PDB entry 8HYJ | electron microscopy, 4.30 A resolution (low resolution: residue-level contacts below are approximate; hydrogen-bond / salt-bridge calls are withheld) | chains A and T of the 16 polymer chains in the assembly

# Chain A
Name: DNA-directed RNA polymerase V subunit 1
From: Arabidopsis thaliana
Notes: EC 2.7.7.6
Reference sequence: Q5D869 (NRPE1_ARATH); residues 1-1976 here = UniProt positions 1-1976
Amino-acid sequence (1976 residues; numbered 1 to 1976; the number before each row is that of its first residue):
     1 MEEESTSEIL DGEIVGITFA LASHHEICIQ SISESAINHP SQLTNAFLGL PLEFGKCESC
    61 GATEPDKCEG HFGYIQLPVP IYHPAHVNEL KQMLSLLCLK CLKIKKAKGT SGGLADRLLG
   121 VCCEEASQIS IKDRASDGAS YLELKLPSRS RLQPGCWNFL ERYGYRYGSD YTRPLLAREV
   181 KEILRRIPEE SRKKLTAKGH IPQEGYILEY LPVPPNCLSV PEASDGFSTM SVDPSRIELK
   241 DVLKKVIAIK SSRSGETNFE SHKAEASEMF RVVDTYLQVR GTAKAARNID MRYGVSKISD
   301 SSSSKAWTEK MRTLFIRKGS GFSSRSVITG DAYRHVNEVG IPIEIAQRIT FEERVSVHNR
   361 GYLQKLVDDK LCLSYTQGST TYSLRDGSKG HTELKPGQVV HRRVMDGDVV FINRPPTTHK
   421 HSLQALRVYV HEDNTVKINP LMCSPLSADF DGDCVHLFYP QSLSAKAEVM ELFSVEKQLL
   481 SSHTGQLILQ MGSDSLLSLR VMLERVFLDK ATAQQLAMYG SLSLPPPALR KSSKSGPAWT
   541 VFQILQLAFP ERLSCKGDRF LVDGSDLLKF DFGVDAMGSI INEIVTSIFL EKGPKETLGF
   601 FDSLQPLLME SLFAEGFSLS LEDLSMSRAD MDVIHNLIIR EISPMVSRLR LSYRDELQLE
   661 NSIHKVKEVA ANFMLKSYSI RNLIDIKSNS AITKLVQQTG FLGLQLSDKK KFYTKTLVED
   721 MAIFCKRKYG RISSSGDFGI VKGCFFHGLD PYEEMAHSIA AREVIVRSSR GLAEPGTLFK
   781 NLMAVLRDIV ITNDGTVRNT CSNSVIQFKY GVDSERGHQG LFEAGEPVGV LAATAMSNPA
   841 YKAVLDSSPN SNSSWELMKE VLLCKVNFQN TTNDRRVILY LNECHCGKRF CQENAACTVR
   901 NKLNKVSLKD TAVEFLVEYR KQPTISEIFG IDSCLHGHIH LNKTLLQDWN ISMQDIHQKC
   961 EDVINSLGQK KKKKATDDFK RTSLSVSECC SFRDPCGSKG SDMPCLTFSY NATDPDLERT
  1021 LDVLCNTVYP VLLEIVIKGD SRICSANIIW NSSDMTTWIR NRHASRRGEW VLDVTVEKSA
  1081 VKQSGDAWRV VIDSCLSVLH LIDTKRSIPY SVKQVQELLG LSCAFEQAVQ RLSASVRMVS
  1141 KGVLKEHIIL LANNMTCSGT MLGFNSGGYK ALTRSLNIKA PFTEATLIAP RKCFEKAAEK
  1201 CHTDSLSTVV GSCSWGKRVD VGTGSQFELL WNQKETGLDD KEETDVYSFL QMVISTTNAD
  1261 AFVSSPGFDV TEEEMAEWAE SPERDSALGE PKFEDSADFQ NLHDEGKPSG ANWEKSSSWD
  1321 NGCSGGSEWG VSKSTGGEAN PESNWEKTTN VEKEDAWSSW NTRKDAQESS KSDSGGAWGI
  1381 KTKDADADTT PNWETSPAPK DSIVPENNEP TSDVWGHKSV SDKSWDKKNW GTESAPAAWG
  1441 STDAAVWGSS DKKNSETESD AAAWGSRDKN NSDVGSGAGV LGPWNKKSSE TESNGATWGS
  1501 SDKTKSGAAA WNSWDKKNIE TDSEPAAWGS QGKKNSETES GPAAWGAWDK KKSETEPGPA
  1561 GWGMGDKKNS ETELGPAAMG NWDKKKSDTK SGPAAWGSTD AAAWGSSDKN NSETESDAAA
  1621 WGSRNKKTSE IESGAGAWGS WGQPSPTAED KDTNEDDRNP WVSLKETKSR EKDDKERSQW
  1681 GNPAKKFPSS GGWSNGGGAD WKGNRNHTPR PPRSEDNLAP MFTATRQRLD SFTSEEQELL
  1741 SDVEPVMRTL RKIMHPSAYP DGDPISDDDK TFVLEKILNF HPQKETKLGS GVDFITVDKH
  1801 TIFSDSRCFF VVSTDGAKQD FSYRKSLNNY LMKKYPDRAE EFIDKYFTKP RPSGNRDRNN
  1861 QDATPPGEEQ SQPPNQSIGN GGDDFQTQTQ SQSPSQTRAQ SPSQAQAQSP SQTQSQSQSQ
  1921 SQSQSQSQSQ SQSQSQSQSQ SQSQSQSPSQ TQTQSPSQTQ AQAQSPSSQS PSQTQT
Disordered / not traced: 1-15, 106-124, 220-233, 278-317, 923-929, 1237-1976
Metal / ion sites: Mg2+: Asp451, Asp453
Curated features (UniProtKB/Swiss-Prot):
  - region: Pro751 to Glu763 (Bridging helix)
  - binding site (Zn(2+)): Cys57, Cys60, Cys68, His71, Cys98, Cys101
  - binding site (Mg(2+)): Asp449, Asp451, Asp453
  - mutagenesis: Gly49 (G49R: In nrpe1-12; decreased DNA methylation), Asp451 (D451N: In nrpe1-3/drd3-3; loss of CNN DNA methylation, but no effect on interaction with NRPE5A)
From the paper describing this entry:
  - binding site for the 48-nt DNA strand (chain T): Arg325, Pro416, His456, Leu772, Ala773, Thr777, Lys780
  - binding site for the 30-nt RNA strand: Pro415
  - binding site for Mg2+: Asp451, Asp453
  - binding site for the 48-nt DNA strand: Gln969

# Chain T
Molecule: 48-nt DNA strand
Sequence (48 nucleotides; numbered -22 to 25; the number before each row is that of its first residue; numbers below 1 keep their minus sign (DC-22 is residue -22)):
   -22 CACTCTACCG ATAAGCAGAC ATACCTCTCG ACCCTGTGCT AGACACGG
Disordered / not traced: 15-25

# Chain A / chain T interface
Residue-residue contacts - 9 pairs, chain A then chain T:
  Arg325(A) - DC2(T)
  Arg325(A) - DT3(T)
  Pro416(A) - DA0(T)
  His456(A) - DC1(T)
  Leu772(A) - DT-1(T)
  Ala773(A) - DT-1(T)
  Thr777(A) - DT-1(T)
  Lys780(A) - DT-1(T)
  Lys780(A) - DA0(T)
Interface residues without a listed pair, chain A (9 interface residues in all): Ser769, Gly776

# In short
The interface between chain A and chain T involves 9 residues on one side and 5 on the other. The paper
reports a binding site for the 48-nt DNA strand (chain T) at Arg325(A), Pro416(A) and His456(A) among others;
a binding site for Mg2+ at Asp451(A) and Asp453(A).
Chain A is DNA-directed RNA polymerase V subunit 1 (Arabidopsis thaliana) and chain T is a 48-nt DNA strand;
the structure, A cryo-EM structure of KTF1-bound polymerase V transcription elongation complex, was determined
by electron microscopy.
